7EZM - chains D and P of the 6 polymer chains in the assembly; structure by electron microscopy, 2.90 A resolution.

== Chain D ==
Protein: Cholecystokinin receptor type A
Source organism: Homo sapiens
Reference sequence: P32238 (CCKAR_HUMAN); residues 1-428 here = UniProt positions 1-428
Sequence (428 residues; row label = number of the first residue in the row):
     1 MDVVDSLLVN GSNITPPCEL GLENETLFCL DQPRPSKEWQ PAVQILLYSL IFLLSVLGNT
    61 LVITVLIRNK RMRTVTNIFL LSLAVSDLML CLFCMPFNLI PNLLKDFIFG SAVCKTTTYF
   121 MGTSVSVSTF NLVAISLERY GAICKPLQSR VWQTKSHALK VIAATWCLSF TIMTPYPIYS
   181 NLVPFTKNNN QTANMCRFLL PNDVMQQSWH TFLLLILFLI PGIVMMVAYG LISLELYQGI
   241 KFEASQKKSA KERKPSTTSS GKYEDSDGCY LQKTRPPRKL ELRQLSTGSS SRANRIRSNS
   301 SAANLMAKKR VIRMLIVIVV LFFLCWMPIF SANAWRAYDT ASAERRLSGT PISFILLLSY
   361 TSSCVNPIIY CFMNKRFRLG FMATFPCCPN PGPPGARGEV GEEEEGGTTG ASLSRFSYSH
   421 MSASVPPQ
Unresolved in the structure: 1-37, 250-293, 386-428
Cystine bridges: Cys114-Cys196
Curated features (UniProtKB/Swiss-Prot):
  - lipidation: Cys387 (S-palmitoyl cysteine)
  - glycosylation (N-linked (GlcNAc...) asparagine): Asn10, Asn24, Asn190
Reported in the primary citation:
  - mutagenesis - F107A, R197A, N333A, R336A, E344A, L347A, S348A: abolished binding to Cholecystokinin-8 (chain P)
  - specificity-determining residues: Arg197, Ile296
  - mutagenesis - I296G: unchanged binding to fusion protein of Guanine nucleotide-binding protein G(i) subunit alpha-1 and Guanine nucleotide-binding protein G(q) subunit alpha-q
  - mutagenesis - I296G: unchanged signaling with fusion protein of Guanine nucleotide-binding protein G(i) subunit alpha-1 and Guanine nucleotide-binding protein G(q) subunit alpha-q

== Chain P ==
Protein: Cholecystokinin-8
Source organism: Homo sapiens
Sequence (9 residues; each row starts with the number of its first residue):
     1 DYMGWMDFF
Modified residues: Tyr2 (O-sulfo-L-tyrosine; TYS)

== How chain D and chain P interact ==
Residue-residue contacts - 48 pairs, chain D then chain P:
  Phe97(D) - Met6(P)
  Asn98(D) - Met6(P)
  Asn98(D) - Phe9(P)
  Pro101(D) - Tyr2(P)
  Lys105(D) - Tyr2(P)
  Asp106(D) - Tyr2(P)
  Phe107(D) - Tyr2(P)
  Phe107(D) - Met6(P)  hydrophobic
  Thr118(D) - Met6(P)
  Gly122(D) - Phe8(P)
  Val125(D) - Phe8(P)  hydrophobic
  Tyr176(D) - Asp7(P)  hydrogen bond
  Tyr176(D) - Phe8(P)
  Phe185(D) - Asp1(P)
  Phe185(D) - Tyr2(P)
  Met195(D) - Tyr2(P)
  Cys196(D) - Tyr2(P)
  Cys196(D) - Met6(P)  hydrophobic
  Arg197(D) - Tyr2(P)
  Arg197(D) - Met3(P)
  Arg197(D) - Gly4(P)  hydrogen bond (side chain-backbone)
  Arg197(D) - Trp5(P)
  Arg197(D) - Met6(P)
  Phe198(D) - Asp7(P)
  His210(D) - Asp7(P)  salt bridge
  Leu213(D) - Phe8(P)  hydrophobic
  Ile329(D) - Asp7(P)
  Ile329(D) - Phe8(P)  hydrophobic
  Phe330(D) - Phe8(P)  hydrophobic
  Ala332(D) - Trp5(P)
  Asn333(D) - Trp5(P)  hydrogen bond
  Asn333(D) - Asp7(P)  hydrogen bond (side chain-backbone)
  Asn333(D) - Phe8(P)
  Arg336(D) - Trp5(P)  hydrogen bond (side chain-backbone)
  Arg336(D) - Asp7(P)  salt bridge
  Ala343(D) - Trp5(P)
  Glu344(D) - Met3(P)
  Glu344(D) - Gly4(P)
  Glu344(D) - Trp5(P)
  Leu347(D) - Trp5(P)  hydrophobic
  Ser348(D) - Met3(P)
  Ser348(D) - Gly4(P)  hydrogen bond (side chain-backbone)
  Ser348(D) - Trp5(P)
  Ile352(D) - Trp5(P)  hydrophobic
  Leu356(D) - Phe8(P)
  Leu356(D) - Phe9(P)
  Tyr360(D) - Phe8(P)  hydrogen bond (side chain-backbone)
  Tyr360(D) - Phe9(P)
Also at the interface, not in a pair above, chain D (37 interface residues in all): Cys94, Asn102, Met121, Met173, Thr186, Lys187, Leu217, Arg345
Interface features reported in the paper:
  - specific contacts: Lys105(D)-Tyr2(P) (backbone contact), Phe107(D)-Met6(P) (hydrophobic contact), Thr118(D)-Met6(P) (hydrophobic contact), Met121(D)-Met6(P) (hydrophobic contact), Tyr176(D)-Phe8(P), Phe185(D)-Tyr2(P) (hydrophobic contact), Met195(D)-Tyr2(P) (hydrophobic contact), Cys196(D)-Met6(P) (hydrophobic contact), Arg197(D)-Tyr2(P), Asn333(D)-Trp5(P) (hydrogen bond), Arg336(D)-Trp5(P), Ile352(D)-Trp5(P) (hydrophobic contact)
  - interface residues, chain D: His210(D), Asn333(D), Arg336(D), Tyr360(D)

== Summary ==
Chain D and chain P form an interface of 37 and 9 residues respectively, with 7 hydrogen bonds and 2 salt
bridges. Polar pairs include His210(D)-Asp7(P), Arg336(D)-Asp7(P) and Tyr176(D)-Asp7(P). The authors report a
backbone contact between Lys105(D) and Tyr2(P); hydrophobic contacts between Phe107(D) and Met6(P), Thr118(D)
and Met6(P) and Met121(D) and Met6(P) among others; contacts between Tyr176(D) and Phe8(P), Arg197(D) and
Tyr2(P) and Arg336(D) and Trp5(P). From the paper: F107A, R197A and N333A of chain D, among others, abolish
binding to Cholecystokinin-8 (chain P); interface residues His210(D), Asn333(D) and Arg336(D) among others; 8
substitutions were tested in all.
Chain D is Cholecystokinin receptor type A and chain P is Cholecystokinin-8, both from Homo sapiens; the
structure, Cryo-EM structure of an activated Cholecystokinin A receptor (CCKAR)-Gq complex, was determined by
electron microscopy (same publication as 7EZH and 7EZK).
